Entry 8RR2 (X-ray diffraction, 1.74 A resolution); this record covers chains A and B.

Chain A (and B):
Molecule: 3-keto-disaccharide hydrolase domain-containing protein
Organism: Bacteroides thetaiotaomicron
Notes: chain B of this document is another copy of the same molecule, construct and numbering; everything in this record applies to it too
Reference sequence: A0A0P0FHP3 (A0A0P0FHP3_BACT4); residues 27-290 here = UniProt positions 27-290
Chain sequence (276 residues; row label = number of the first residue in the row):
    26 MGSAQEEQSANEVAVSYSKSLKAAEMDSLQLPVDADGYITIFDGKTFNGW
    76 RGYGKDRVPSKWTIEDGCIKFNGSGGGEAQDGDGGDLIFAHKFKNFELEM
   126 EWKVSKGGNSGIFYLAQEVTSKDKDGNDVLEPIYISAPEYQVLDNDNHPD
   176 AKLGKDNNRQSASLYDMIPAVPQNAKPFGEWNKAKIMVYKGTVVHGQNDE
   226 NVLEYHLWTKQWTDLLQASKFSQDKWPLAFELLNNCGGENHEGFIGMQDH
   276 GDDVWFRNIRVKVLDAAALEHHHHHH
Disordered / not traced: 26-35, 291-301
Differences from the reference sequence: initiating methionine (26); expression tag (291-301)
Metal / ion sites: Ca2+: Asn134, Ser135, Glu164, Gln166, Gln273 (together with A1H2X)
Small-molecule neighbours: A1H2X ((2R,3R,5S,6S)-2-(hydroxymethyl)-3,5,6-tris(oxidanyl)oxan-4-one): Glu103, Asn134, Tyr159, Glu164, Gln166, Asp175, Tyr190, Lys245, Phe246, Gln273, His275

Chain A / chain B interface:
Pairs across the interface - 16 pairs, chain A then chain B:
  Met212(A) with Pro174(B), hydrophobic
  Tyr214(A) with Gly132(B), hydrogen bond (side chain-backbone); His173(B); Pro174(B)
  Lys215(A) with Gly100(B); Gly101(B); Gly102(B), hydrogen bond (backbone-backbone); Gly132(B), hydrogen bond (side chain-backbone); Asp277(B), salt bridge
  Asn226(A) with Leu178(B)
  Glu229(A) with Arg184(B), salt bridge
  His231(A) with Glu103(B), salt bridge
  Trp233(A) with Gly101(B); Ala104(B)
  Thr234(A) with Glu103(B)
  Lys235(A) with Val154(B)
Interface residues without a listed pair, chain A (12 interface residues in all): Val219, Leu232, Gln236
Interface residues without a listed pair, chain B (17 interface residues in all): Lys131, Pro157, Tyr159, Asn172, Trp251

Overview:
The interface between chain A and chain B involves 12 residues on one side and 17 on the other, with 3
hydrogen bonds and 3 salt bridges. Polar pairs include Lys215(A)-Asp277(B), Glu229(A)-Arg184(B) and
His231(A)-Glu103(B). Bound to chain A: compound A1H2X.
Chain A and chain B are both 3-keto-disaccharide hydrolase domain-containing protein (Bacteroides
thetaiotaomicron); the structure, 3-keto-glycoside eliminase/hydratase in komplex with alpha-3-keto-glucose,
was determined by X-ray diffraction, deposited together with 8RO4.
